2KBR - chains A and B; structure by solution NMR.

== Chain A ==
Name: Harmonin
Source organism: Homo sapiens
Notes: fragment: N terminal domain, residues 1-80
UniProtKB: Q9Y6N9 (USH1C_HUMAN); residue numbers follow UniProt; this construct covers 1-80
Amino-acid sequence (80 residues; numbered 1 to 80; the number before each row is that of its first residue):
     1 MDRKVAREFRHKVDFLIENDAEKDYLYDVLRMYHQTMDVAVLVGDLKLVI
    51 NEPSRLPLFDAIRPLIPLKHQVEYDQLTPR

== Chain B ==
Name: 18-meric peptide from Cadherin-23
Source organism: Homo sapiens
Notes: fragment: internal domein
UniProtKB: Q9H251 (CAD23_HUMAN); residues 100-117 here correspond to UniProt positions 3183-3200 (UniProt number = residue number + 3083)
Amino-acid sequence (18 residues; row label = number of the first residue in the row):
   100 DDDRYLREAIQEYDNIAK
Construct notes: engineered mutation E107 (Ala3190 in Q9H251)

== How chain A and chain B interact ==
Pairs across the interface - 20 pairs, chain A then chain B:
  D2(A) with R103(B); Y104(B); E107(B)
  R3(A) with E107(B)
  V5(A) with Y104(B)
  A6(A) with A108(B); E111(B)
  F9(A) with A108(B)
  R10(A) with I115(B)
  D24(A) with Y112(B); K117(B)
  Y27(A) with Y112(B)
  L30(A) with I109(B)
  Y33(A) with L105(B)
  H34(A) with L105(B); R106(B); I109(B)
  L65(A) with Y104(B); L105(B)
  L68(A) with D100(B)
Also at the interface, not in a pair above, chain A (17 interface residues in all): R31, P64, I66, P67
Also at the interface, not in a pair above, chain B (14 interface residues in all): D101, D113
From the paper, about this interface:
  - residue pairs: Y27(A)-Y112(B) (pi stacking), R31(A)-D113(B)
  - interface residues, chain A: A6(A), F9(A), L30(A), Y33(A), L65(A), I66(A)
  - hot spots on chain A (mutagenesis) - A6S: decreased binding to cadherin 23
  - interface residues, chain B: L105(B), A108(B), I109(B)
  - hot spots on chain B (mutagenesis) - L105Q, I109Q: abolished binding to Harmonin (chain A)

== Summary ==
17 residues of chain A face 14 of chain B across their interface. The authors report pi stacking between
Y27(A) and Y112(B); a contact between R31(A) and D113(B). From the paper: L105Q and I109Q of chain B abolish
binding to Harmonin (chain A); interface residues A6(A), F9(A) and L105(B) among others.
Chain A is Harmonin and chain B is 18-meric peptide from Cadherin-23, both from Homo sapiens; the structure,
Solution structure of harmonin N terminal domain in complex with a internal peptide of cadherin23, was
determined by solution NMR together with 2KBS from the same study.
